Entry 8UBB (electron microscopy, 3.23 A resolution); this record covers chains A and C of the 9 polymer chains in the assembly.

== Chain A ==
Protein: Reverse transcriptase
From: Bordetella phage BPP-1
UniProtKB: Q775D8 (Q775D8_BPBPP); numbering as in UniProt (aligned over 1-328)
Sequence (328 residues; each row starts with the number of its first residue):
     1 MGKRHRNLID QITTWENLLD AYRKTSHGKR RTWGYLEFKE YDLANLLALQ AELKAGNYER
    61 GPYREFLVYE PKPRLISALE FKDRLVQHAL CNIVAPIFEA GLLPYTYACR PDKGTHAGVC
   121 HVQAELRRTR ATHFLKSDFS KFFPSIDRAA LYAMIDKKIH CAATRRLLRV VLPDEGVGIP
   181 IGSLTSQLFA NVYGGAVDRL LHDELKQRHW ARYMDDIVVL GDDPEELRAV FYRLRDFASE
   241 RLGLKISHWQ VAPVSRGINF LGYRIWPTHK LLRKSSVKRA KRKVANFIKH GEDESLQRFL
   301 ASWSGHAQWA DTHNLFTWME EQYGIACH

== Chain C ==
Protein: Avd
From: Bordetella phage BPP-1
UniProtKB: chimeric construct of Q775D7, Q9FA38: residues 1-124 from Q775D7 (Q775D7_BPBPP) positions 1-124 (same numbers); residues 125-290 from Q9FA38 positions 5-170 (UniProt number = residue number - 120)
Sequence (290 residues; row label = number of the first residue in the row):
     1 MEPIEEATKC YDQMLIVERY ERVISYLYPI AQSIPRKHGV AREMFLKCLL GQVELFIVAG
    61 KSNQVSKLYA ADAGLAMLRF WLRFLAGIQK PHAMTPHQVE TAQVLIAEVG RILGSWIARV
   121 NRKGTKVQVG EALVGDGNEV AHIDLIIGPR GSPAETAFCN GLVNNKHGFT SLLAVIAPNL
   181 PCKPNTLMFN KVTINDARQA VQMFGPAQHG VAMAVQDAVA EGIIPADEAD DLYVLVGVFI
   241 HWEAADDAKI QKYNYEATKL SIQRAVNGEP KASVVTEQRK SATHPFAANA
Unresolved in the structure: 1-10, 122-290

== How chain A and chain C interact ==
Contacting residue pairs (18):
  Trp15(A) with Glu100(C)
  Lys39(A) with Arg83(C)
  Glu40(A) with Arg79(C), salt bridge; Arg83(C), salt bridge; Gln103(C), hydrogen bond (backbone-side chain)
  Tyr41(A) with Arg79(C), hydrogen bond; Gln103(C); Ile106(C); Ala107(C); Gly110(C)
  Asp42(A) with Gln103(C), hydrogen bond
  Leu43(A) with Pro96(C); Glu100(C); Gln103(C), hydrogen bond (backbone-side chain)
  Ala44(A) with Gln103(C), hydrogen bond (backbone-side chain); Val104(C)
  Leu47(A) with Glu100(C); Val104(C), hydrophobic
Also at the interface, not in a pair above, chain C (11 interface residues in all): Ala76, Val99

== In short ==
The interface between chain A and chain C involves 8 residues on one side and 11 on the other; the contacts
include 5 hydrogen bonds and 2 salt bridges. Among the polar pairs are Glu40(A)-Arg79(C), Glu40(A)-Arg83(C)
and Glu40(A)-Gln103(C).
Here chain A is Reverse transcriptase and chain C is Avd, both from Bordetella phage BPP-1. Entry 8UBB
(Diversity-generating retroelement (DGR) ribonucleoprotein reverse transcriptase - Active State (N-empty) 1b)
was determined by electron microscopy (same publication as 8UB7, 8UB8, 8UB9, 8UBA, 8UBC, 8UBD, 8UBE and 8UBF).
